Entry 6GHR (X-ray diffraction, 2.25 A resolution); this record covers chains B and C of the 6 polymer chains in the assembly.

Chain B (and C):
Molecule: Glyceraldehyde-3-phosphate dehydrogenase
Source organism: Thermosynechococcus elongatus
Notes: EC 1.2.1.-; chain C of this document is another copy of the same molecule, construct and numbering; everything in this record applies to it too
UniProt: Q8DIW5 (Q8DIW5_THEEB); residue numbers follow UniProt; this construct covers 1-337
Chain sequence (354 residues; each row starts with the number of its first residue; numbers below 1 keep their minus sign (Met-16 is residue -16)):
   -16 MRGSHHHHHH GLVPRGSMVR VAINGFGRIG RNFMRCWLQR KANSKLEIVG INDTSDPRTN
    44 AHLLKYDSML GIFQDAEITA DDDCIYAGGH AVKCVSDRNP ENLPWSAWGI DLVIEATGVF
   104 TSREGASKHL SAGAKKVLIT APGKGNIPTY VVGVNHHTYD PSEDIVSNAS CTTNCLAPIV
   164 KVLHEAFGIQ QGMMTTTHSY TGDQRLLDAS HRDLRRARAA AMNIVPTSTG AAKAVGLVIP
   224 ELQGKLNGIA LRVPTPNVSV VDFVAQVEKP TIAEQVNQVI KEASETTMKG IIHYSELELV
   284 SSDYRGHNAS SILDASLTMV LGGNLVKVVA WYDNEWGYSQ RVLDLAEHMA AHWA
Disordered / not traced: -16 to -5 (chain C: -16 to -1)
Differences from the reference sequence: initiating methionine (-16); expression tag (-15 to 0)
Small-molecule neighbours: NAD (nicotinamide-adenine-dinucleotide): Asn7, Gly8, Phe9, Gly10, Arg11, Ile12, Gly13, Asn35, Asp36, Thr37, Asp80, Arg81, Ala99, Thr100, Gly101, Val102, Phe103, Thr123, Ala124, Ser153, Cys154, His181, Thr184, Asn317, Glu318, Tyr321

Chain B / chain C interface:
Residue-residue contacts - 49 pairs, chain B then chain C:
  Arg11(B) - Asp191(C)
  Arg14(B) - Asp191(C)  hydrogen bond (side chain-backbone)
  Ser38(B) - Ser193(C)
  Thr42(B) - Leu197(C)
  His45(B) - Leu197(C)
  Leu46(B) - Ala192(C)
  Leu46(B) - Ser193(C)
  Tyr49(B) - Asp191(C)
  Tyr49(B) - Arg201(C)
  Asp50(B) - Asp191(C)
  Asp50(B) - Arg201(C)
  Ser51(B) - Asp191(C)  hydrogen bond
  Ser51(B) - Arg201(C)  hydrogen bond
  Ser51(B) - Asn206(C)  hydrogen bond
  Tyr183(B) - Leu189(C)  hydrophobic
  Tyr183(B) - Leu190(C)  hydrophobic
  Tyr183(B) - Ala204(C)
  Tyr183(B) - Met205(C)
  Thr184(B) - Leu189(C)
  Thr184(B) - Leu190(C)
  Gln187(B) - Leu189(C)
  Leu189(B) - Tyr183(C)  hydrophobic
  Leu189(B) - Thr184(C)
  Leu189(B) - Gln187(C)
  Leu189(B) - Leu189(C)  hydrophobic
  Leu189(B) - Ala203(C)  hydrophobic
  Leu190(B) - Tyr183(C)  hydrophobic
  Leu190(B) - Thr184(C)
  Leu190(B) - Pro239(C)  hydrophobic
  Asp191(B) - Arg11(C)
  Asp191(B) - Arg14(C)  hydrogen bond (backbone-side chain)
  Asp191(B) - Tyr49(C)
  Asp191(B) - Asp50(C)
  Asp191(B) - Ser51(C)  hydrogen bond (side chain-backbone)
  Ala192(B) - Leu46(C)
  Ser193(B) - Ser38(C)  hydrogen bond
  Leu197(B) - Thr42(C)
  Leu197(B) - His45(C)
  Arg201(B) - Tyr49(C)
  Arg201(B) - Asp50(C)
  Arg201(B) - Ser51(C)  hydrogen bond
  Ala203(B) - Leu189(C)  hydrophobic
  Ala204(B) - Tyr183(C)
  Ala204(B) - Ala204(C)  hydrophobic
  Met205(B) - Ser51(C)
  Met205(B) - Pro239(C)  hydrophobic
  Asn206(B) - Ser51(C)  hydrogen bond
  Pro239(B) - Leu190(C)
  Pro239(B) - Met205(C)  hydrophobic
Interface residues without a listed pair, chain B (29 interface residues in all): Gly185, His194, Ala200, Ala202, Glu318
Interface residues without a listed pair, chain C (32 interface residues in all): Thr37, Met52, Gly185, Arg188, His194, Ala200, Ala202, Glu318

Overview:
29 residues of chain B face 32 of chain C across their interface, with 9 hydrogen bonds. Polar contacts
include Arg14(B)-Asp191(C), Ser51(B)-Asp191(C) and Ser51(B)-Arg201(C). Ligands of chain B: NAD.
Chain B and chain C are both Glyceraldehyde-3-phosphate dehydrogenase (Thermosynechococcus elongatus); the
structure, cyanobacterial GAPDH with full-length CP12, was determined by X-ray diffraction together with 6GFO,
6GFQ, 6GG7, 6GHL and 6GVE from the same study.
